PDB entry 1AZC | X-ray diffraction, 1.80 A resolution | chains A and B

== Chain A (and B) ==
Protein: Azurin
From: Achromobacter xylosoxidans
Notes: chain B of this document is another copy of the same molecule, construct and numbering; everything in this record applies to it too
UniProtKB: P00280 (AZUR_ALCDE); residues 1-129 here correspond to UniProt positions 21-149 (UniProt number = residue number + 20)
Sequence (129 residues; row label = number of the first residue in the row):
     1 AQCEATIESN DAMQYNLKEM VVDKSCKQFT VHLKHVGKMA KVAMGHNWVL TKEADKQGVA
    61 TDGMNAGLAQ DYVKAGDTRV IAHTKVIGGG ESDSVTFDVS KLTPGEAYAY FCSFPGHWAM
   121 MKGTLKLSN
Disulfides: Cys-3/Cys-26
Ion coordination: Cu ion: His-46, Cys-112, His-117

== Chain A / chain B interface ==
Pairs across the interface (14; chain A residue first):
  Met-13(A) / Met-13(B)  hydrophobic
  Met-13(A) / Gly-116(B)
  Ala-43(A) / Trp-118(B)  hydrophobic
  Ala-43(A) / Ala-119(B)
  Met-44(A) / Met-120(B)  hydrophobic
  Pro-115(A) / Pro-115(B)
  Pro-115(A) / Gly-116(B)
  Gly-116(A) / Pro-115(B)
  Trp-118(A) / Val-42(B)
  Trp-118(A) / Ala-43(B)  hydrophobic
  Ala-119(A) / Ala-43(B)
  Met-120(A) / Asp-11(B)
  Met-120(A) / Met-13(B)  hydrophobic
  Met-120(A) / Met-44(B)  hydrophobic
Also at the interface, not in a pair above, chain A (13 interface residues in all): Asp-11, Ala-12, Met-39, Val-42, Met-64
Also at the interface, not in a pair above, chain B (11 interface residues in all): Met-64

== In short ==
Chain A and chain B form an interface of 13 and 11 residues respectively. The Cu ion site is built by
His-46(A), Cys-112(A) and His-117(A).
Both chains are Azurin (Achromobacter xylosoxidans). Entry 1AZC (Structure of apo-azurin from alcaligenes
denitrificans at 1.8 angstroms resolution) was determined by X-ray diffraction (same publication as 1AIZ and
1AZB).
